7UAR - chains A and C of the 9 polymer chains in the assembly; structure by electron microscopy, 3.50 A resolution.

# Chain A (and C)
Protein: Spike glycoprotein
From: Severe acute respiratory syndrome coronavirus 2
Notes: chain C of this document is another copy of the same molecule, construct and numbering; everything in this record applies to it too
Reference sequence: P0DTC2 (SPIKE_SARS2); numbering as in UniProt; present here: 1-672, 676-1213
Chain sequence (1256 residues; each row starts with the number of its first residue; note: 3 numbers in that range are skipped by the numbering (no residue carries them; nothing is unmodelled there)):
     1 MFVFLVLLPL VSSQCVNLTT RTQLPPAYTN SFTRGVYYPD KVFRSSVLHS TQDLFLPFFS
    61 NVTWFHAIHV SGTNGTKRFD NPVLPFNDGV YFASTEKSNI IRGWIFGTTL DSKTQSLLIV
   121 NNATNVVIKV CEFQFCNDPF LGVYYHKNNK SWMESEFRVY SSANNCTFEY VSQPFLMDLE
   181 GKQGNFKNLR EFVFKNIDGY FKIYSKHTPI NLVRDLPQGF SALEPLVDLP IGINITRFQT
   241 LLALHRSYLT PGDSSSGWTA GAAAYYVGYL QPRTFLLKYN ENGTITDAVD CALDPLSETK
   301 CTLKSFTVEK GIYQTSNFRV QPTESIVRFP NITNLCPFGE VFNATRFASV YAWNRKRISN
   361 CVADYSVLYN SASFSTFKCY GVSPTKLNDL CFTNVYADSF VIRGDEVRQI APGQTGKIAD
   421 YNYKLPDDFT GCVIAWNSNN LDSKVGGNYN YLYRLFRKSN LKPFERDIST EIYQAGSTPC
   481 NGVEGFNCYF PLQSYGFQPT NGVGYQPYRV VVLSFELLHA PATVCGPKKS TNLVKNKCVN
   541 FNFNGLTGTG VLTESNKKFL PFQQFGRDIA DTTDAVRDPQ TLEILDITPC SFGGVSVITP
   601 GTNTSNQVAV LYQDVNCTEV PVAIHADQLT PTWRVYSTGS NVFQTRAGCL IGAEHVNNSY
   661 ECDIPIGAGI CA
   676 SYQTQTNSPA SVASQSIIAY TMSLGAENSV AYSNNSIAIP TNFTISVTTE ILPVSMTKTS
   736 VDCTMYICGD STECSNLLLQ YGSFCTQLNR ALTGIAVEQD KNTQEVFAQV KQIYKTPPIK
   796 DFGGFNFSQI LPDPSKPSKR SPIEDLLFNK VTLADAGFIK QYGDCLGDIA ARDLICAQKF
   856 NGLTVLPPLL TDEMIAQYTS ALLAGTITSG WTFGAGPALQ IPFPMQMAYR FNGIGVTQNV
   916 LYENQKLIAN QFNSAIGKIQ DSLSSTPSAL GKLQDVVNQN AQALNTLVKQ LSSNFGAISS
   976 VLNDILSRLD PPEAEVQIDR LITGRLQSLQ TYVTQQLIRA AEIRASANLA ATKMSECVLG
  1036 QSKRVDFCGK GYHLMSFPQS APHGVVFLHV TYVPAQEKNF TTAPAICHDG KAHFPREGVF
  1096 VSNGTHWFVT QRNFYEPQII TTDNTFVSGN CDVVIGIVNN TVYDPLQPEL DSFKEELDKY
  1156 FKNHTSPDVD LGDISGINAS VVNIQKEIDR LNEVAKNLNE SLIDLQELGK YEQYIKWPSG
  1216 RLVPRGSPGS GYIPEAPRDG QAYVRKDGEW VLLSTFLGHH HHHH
Not modelled in the structure: 1-26, 67-78, 96-98, 143-155, 177-186, 247-260, 444-448, 455-490, 501-502, 621-639, 676-686, 829-852, 1147-1259 (chain C: 1-26, 67-79, 96-98, 141-156, 177-186, 246-260, 444-448, 455-459, 472-486, 499-502, 621-640, 676-686, 829-852, 1147-1259)
Construct notes: conflict Pro817 (Phe in P0DTC2), Pro892 (Ala in P0DTC2), Pro899 (Ala in P0DTC2), Pro942 (Ala in P0DTC2), Pro986 (Lys in P0DTC2), Pro987 (Val in P0DTC2); expression tag (1214-1259)
Cystine bridges: Cys131-Cys166, Cys291-Cys301, Cys336-Cys361, Cys379-Cys432, Cys391-Cys525, Cys538-Cys590, Cys617-Cys649, Cys662-Cys671, Cys738-Cys760, Cys743-Cys749, Cys1032-Cys1043, Cys1082-Cys1126
Covalently attached groups: N-acetylglucosamine (NAG) linked to Asn61, Asn122, Asn234, Asn282, Asn331, Asn343, Asn603, Asn709, Asn717, Asn801, Asn1098, Asn1134
From the paper describing this entry:
  - post-translational modification sites: Asn282, Asn603

# How chain A and chain C interact
Pairs across the interface (85; chain A residue first):
  Tyr38(A) - Phe562(C)  hydrophobic
  Lys41(A) - Gln563(C)
  Phe43(A) - Phe559(C)  hydrophobic
  Thr167(A) - Arg466(C)
  Glu224(A) - Phe562(C)
  Pro230(A) - Tyr396(C)
  Asn282(A) - Lys558(C)  hydrogen bond
  Pro412(A) - Tyr505(C)
  Gly413(A) - Tyr505(C)
  Met740(A) - Arg319(C)  hydrogen bond
  Met740(A) - Phe592(C)  hydrophobic
  Asp745(A) - Thr549(C)
  Gln755(A) - Asn969(C)
  Gln755(A) - Phe970(C)
  Ser758(A) - Thr961(C)
  Ser758(A) - Lys964(C)
  Ser758(A) - Gln965(C)  hydrogen bond
  Phe759(A) - Gln965(C)
  Phe759(A) - Gln1002(C)
  Gln762(A) - Thr961(C)
  Gln762(A) - Thr1006(C)
  Gln762(A) - Gln1010(C)
  Arg765(A) - Gln957(C)
  Gln787(A) - Ala701(C)
  Gln787(A) - Asn703(C)  hydrogen bond
  Ile788(A) - Leu699(C)
  Ile788(A) - Ala701(C)  hydrogen bond (backbone-backbone)
  Ile788(A) - Glu702(C)
  Ile788(A) - Asn703(C)  hydrogen bond (backbone-backbone)
  Tyr789(A) - Asn703(C)
  Tyr789(A) - Val705(C)  hydrophobic
  Lys790(A) - Glu702(C)
  Lys790(A) - Asn703(C)
  Lys790(A) - Ser704(C)
  Asp796(A) - Tyr707(C)  hydrogen bond (backbone-side chain)
  Phe797(A) - Tyr707(C)
  Phe855(A) - Asp568(C)
  Thr859(A) - Asp614(C)
  Pro863(A) - Ala668(C)  hydrogen bond (backbone-backbone)
  Leu864(A) - Gly667(C)
  Leu864(A) - Ala668(C)
  Leu864(A) - Gly669(C)  hydrogen bond (backbone-backbone)
  Thr866(A) - Ala668(C)
  Met869(A) - Met697(C)  hydrophobic
  Gln872(A) - Leu699(C)
  Tyr873(A) - Leu699(C)
  Thr883(A) - Val705(C)
  Thr883(A) - Tyr707(C)
  Ala890(A) - Tyr1047(C)  hydrophobic
  Leu894(A) - Ala713(C)
  Leu894(A) - Pro715(C)
  Leu894(A) - Glu1072(C)
  Gln895(A) - Ala706(C)  hydrogen bond (side chain-backbone)
  Gln895(A) - Ser711(C)
  Gln895(A) - Ile712(C)
  Gln895(A) - Ala713(C)
  Pro897(A) - Ser711(C)
  Phe898(A) - Tyr707(C)
  Met900(A) - Thr1077(C)
  Tyr904(A) - Arg1107(C)
  Asn914(A) - Ser1123(C)  hydrogen bond
  Tyr917(A) - Pro1079(C)
  Tyr917(A) - Phe1089(C)  hydrophobic
  Tyr917(A) - Val1129(C)  hydrophobic
  Glu918(A) - Val1128(C)
  Gln920(A) - Ile1130(C)
  Val963(A) - Ala570(C)
  Leu966(A) - Ala570(C)  hydrophobic
  Leu966(A) - Asp571(C)
  Ser967(A) - Asp571(C)  hydrogen bond (backbone-side chain)
  Ser975(A) - Asp571(C)
  Leu981(A) - Lys386(C)  hydrogen bond (backbone-side chain)
  Ser982(A) - Lys386(C)
  Arg983(A) - Val382(C)
  Arg983(A) - Ser383(C)  hydrogen bond (backbone-backbone)
  Arg983(A) - Leu517(C)
  Leu984(A) - Gly381(C)
  Leu984(A) - Lys386(C)  hydrogen bond (backbone-side chain)
  Gln1005(A) - Gln1002(C)
  Gln1005(A) - Thr1006(C)
  Ser1030(A) - Val1040(C)
  Glu1031(A) - Arg1039(C)  salt bridge
  Arg1039(A) - Arg1039(C)
  Glu1144(A) - Leu1141(C)
  Leu1145(A) - Leu1145(C)  hydrophobic
Other interface residues (no listed pair), chain A (76 interface residues in all): Val42, Tyr170, Pro225, Tyr369, Tyr756, Gly757, Pro792, Ser884, Gly889, Pro892, Ile896, Gln913, Lys964, Val976, Asn978, Asp985, Asp994, Leu1012, Thr1027, Gly1035
Other interface residues (no listed pair), chain C (79 interface residues in all): Arg357, Leu390, Asn487, Thr547, Lys557, Phe565, Gly566, Arg567, Ile569, Pro665, Gly700, Ser708, Ser968, Arg995, Ile1013, Lys1045, Val1068, Pro1069, Asn1074, Pro1090, Asp1139

# Overview
76 residues of chain A face 79 of chain C across their interface, with 15 hydrogen bonds and 1 salt bridge.
Polar contacts include Glu1031(A)-Arg1039(C), Asn282(A)-Lys558(C) and Met740(A)-Arg319(C). Covalently linked
N-acetylglucosamine: at Asn61(A), Asn122(A), Asn234(A), Asn282(A), Asn331(A) and Asn343(A) and 6 more. The
paper reports modification sites Asn282(A) and Asn603(A).
Both chains are Spike glycoprotein (Severe acute respiratory syndrome coronavirus 2). Entry 7UAR (Structure of
the SARS-CoV-2 S 6P trimer in complex with the neutralizing antibody Fab fragment, C1717) was determined by
electron microscopy, deposited together with 7UAP and 7UAQ.
